9DWL - chains E and J of the 11 polymer chains in the assembly; structure by electron microscopy, 3.90 A resolution.

== Chain E ==
Molecule: Histone H3.2
From: Homo sapiens
UniProtKB: Q71DI3 (H32_HUMAN); residues 1-135 here correspond to UniProt positions 2-136 (UniProt number = residue number + 1)
Sequence (135 residues; numbered 1 to 135; the number before each row is that of its first residue):
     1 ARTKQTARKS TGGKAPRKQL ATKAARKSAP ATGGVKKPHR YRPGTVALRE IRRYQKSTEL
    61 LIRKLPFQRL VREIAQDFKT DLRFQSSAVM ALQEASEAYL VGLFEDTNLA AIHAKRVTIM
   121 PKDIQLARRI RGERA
Unresolved in the structure: 1-37, 135
Differences from the reference sequence: engineered mutation Ala110 (Cys111 in Q71DI3)
UniProt features mapped onto this chain:
  - modified residue: Arg2 (Asymmetric dimethylarginine), Thr3 (Phosphothreonine), Lys4 (Allysine), Gln5 (5-glutamyl dopamine), Thr6 (Phosphothreonine), Arg8 (Citrulline), Lys9 (N6,N6,N6-trimethyllysine), Ser10 (ADP-ribosylserine), Thr11 (Phosphothreonine), Lys14 (N6-(2-hydroxyisobutyryl)lysine), Arg17 (Asymmetric dimethylarginine), Lys18 (N6-(2-hydroxyisobutyryl)lysine), Lys23 (N6-(2-hydroxyisobutyryl)lysine), Arg26 (Citrulline), Lys27 (N6,N6,N6-trimethyllysine), Ser28 (ADP-ribosylserine), Lys36 (N6,N6,N6-trimethyllysine), Lys37 (N6-methyllysine), Tyr41 (Phosphotyrosine), Lys56 (N6,N6,N6-trimethyllysine) and 8 more in UniProt
  - lipidation: Lys18 (N6-decanoyllysine)

== Chain J ==
Molecule: 601 J strand (non-damaged strand)
Sequence (147 nucleotides; row label = number of the first residue in the row):
     1 ATCGGATGTA TATATCTGAC ACGTGCCTGG AGACTAGGGA GTAATCCCCT TGGCGGTTAA
    61 AACGCGGGGG ACAGCGCGTA CGTGCGTTTA AGCGGTGCTA GAGCTGTCTA CGACCAATTG
   121 AGCGGCCTCG GCACCGGGAT TCTCGAT

== How chain E and chain J interact ==
Residue-residue contacts (18; chain E residue first):
  Arg40(E) - DG66(J)  base contact
  Tyr41(E) - DC144(J)  phosphate contact
  Arg42(E) - DG69(J)  salt bridge to the phosphate
  Arg42(E) - DC144(J)  phosphate contact
  Arg42(E) - DG145(J)  salt bridge to the phosphate
  Pro43(E) - DG69(J)  sugar contact
  Thr45(E) - DC144(J)  phosphate contact
  Arg63(E) - DA60(J)  sugar contact
  Arg72(E) - DT51(J)  salt bridge to the phosphate
  Arg83(E) - DT50(J)  sugar contact
  Arg83(E) - DT51(J)  sugar contact
  Phe84(E) - DT50(J)  phosphate contact
  Phe84(E) - DT51(J)  phosphate contact
  Gln85(E) - DT50(J)  hydrogen bond to the phosphate
  Arg116(E) - DA71(J)  phosphate contact
  Arg116(E) - DC72(J)  phosphate contact
  Val117(E) - DA71(J)  hydrogen bond to the phosphate
  Thr118(E) - DA71(J)  hydrogen bond to the phosphate
Interface residues without a listed pair, chain E (14 interface residues in all): His39
Interface residues without a listed pair, chain J (14 interface residues in all): DC49, DA61, DG68, DG70, DT143

== Overview ==
The chain E/chain J interface involves 14 residues from each chain, with 3 hydrogen bonds and 3 salt bridges.
Polar pairs include Gln85(E)-DT50(J), Val117(E)-DA71(J) and Thr118(E)-DA71(J).
Here chain E is Histone H3.2 (Homo sapiens) and chain J is 601 J strand (non-damaged strand). Entry 9DWL
(Nucleosome containing a 1-nt gap at SHL-5.5) was determined by electron microscopy.
